PDB entry 1R52 | X-ray diffraction, 2.89 A resolution | chains A and B of the 4 polymer chains in the assembly

# Chain A (and B)
Protein: Chorismate synthase
From: Saccharomyces cerevisiae
Notes: EC 4.2.3.5; chain B of this document is another copy of the same molecule, construct and numbering; everything in this record applies to it too
Reference sequence: P28777 (AROC_YEAST); numbering as in UniProt (aligned over 1-376)
Chain sequence (382 residues; each row starts with the number of its first residue):
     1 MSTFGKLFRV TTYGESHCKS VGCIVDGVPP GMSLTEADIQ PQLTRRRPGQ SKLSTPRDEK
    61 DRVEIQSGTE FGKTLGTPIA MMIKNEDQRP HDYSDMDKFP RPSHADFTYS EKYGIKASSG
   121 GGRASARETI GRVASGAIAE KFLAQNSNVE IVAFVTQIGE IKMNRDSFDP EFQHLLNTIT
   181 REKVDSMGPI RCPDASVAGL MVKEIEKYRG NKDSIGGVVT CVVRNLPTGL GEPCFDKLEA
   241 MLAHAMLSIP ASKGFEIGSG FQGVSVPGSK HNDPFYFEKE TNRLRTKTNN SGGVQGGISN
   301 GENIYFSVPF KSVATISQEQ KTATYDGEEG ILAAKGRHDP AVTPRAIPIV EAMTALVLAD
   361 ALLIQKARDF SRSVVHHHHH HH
Unresolved in the structure: 48-60, 85-127, 278-285, 314-336, 371-382 (chain B: 48-61, 85-126, 277-285, 314-336, 371-382)
Construct notes: expression tag (377-382)
Swiss-Prot annotation at these positions:
  - active site: H17, H104, D339
  - modified residue: S2 (N-acetylserine)

# Interface between chain A and chain B
Residue-residue contacts (119):
  M1(A) - K6(B)
  M1(A) - E232(B)  hydrogen bond (backbone-backbone)
  M1(A) - P233(B)
  M1(A) - C234(B)
  M1(A) - F235(B)  hydrogen bond (backbone-backbone)
  M1(A) - D236(B)
  S2(A) - F235(B)
  T3(A) - F235(B)
  F4(A) - F235(B)  hydrophobic
  K6(A) - M1(B)
  T12(A) - F235(B)
  R132(A) - C234(B)  hydrogen bond (side chain-backbone)
  R132(A) - F235(B)
  Q157(A) - V264(B)
  G159(A) - V264(B)
  G159(A) - S265(B)
  E160(A) - S265(B)
  R165(A) - F261(B)
  Y208(A) - P267(B)
  D213(A) - P267(B)
  D213(A) - G268(B)  hydrogen bond (side chain-backbone)
  D213(A) - S269(B)  hydrogen bond
  S214(A) - P267(B)
  S214(A) - G268(B)  hydrogen bond (backbone-backbone)
  I215(A) - V264(B)
  I215(A) - S265(B)
  I215(A) - V266(B)
  I215(A) - P267(B)
  G216(A) - V264(B)
  G217(A) - V264(B)
  E232(A) - M1(B)  hydrogen bond (backbone-backbone)
  P233(A) - M1(B)
  C234(A) - M1(B)
  C234(A) - S2(B)
  C234(A) - R127(B)
  C234(A) - R132(B)  hydrogen bond (backbone-side chain)
  C234(A) - S248(B)
  F235(A) - M1(B)  hydrogen bond (backbone-backbone)
  F235(A) - S2(B)
  F235(A) - T3(B)
  F235(A) - F4(B)  hydrophobic
  F235(A) - T12(B)
  F235(A) - R132(B)
  F235(A) - H244(B)  hydrogen bond (backbone-side chain)
  F235(A) - S248(B)
  D236(A) - M1(B)
  D236(A) - H244(B)  salt bridge
  K237(A) - S248(B)  hydrogen bond (side chain-backbone)
  K237(A) - I249(B)
  K237(A) - P250(B)
  E239(A) - L247(B)
  A240(A) - H244(B)
  A240(A) - L247(B)  hydrophobic
  A240(A) - S248(B)
  M241(A) - H244(B)  hydrogen bond
  A243(A) - A243(B)
  A243(A) - L247(B)  hydrophobic
  H244(A) - F235(B)  hydrogen bond (side chain-backbone)
  H244(A) - D236(B)  salt bridge
  H244(A) - A240(B)
  H244(A) - M241(B)  hydrogen bond
  H244(A) - H244(B)
  L247(A) - E239(B)
  L247(A) - A240(B)  hydrophobic
  L247(A) - A243(B)  hydrophobic
  L247(A) - F255(B)  hydrophobic
  S248(A) - C234(B)
  S248(A) - F235(B)
  S248(A) - K237(B)  hydrogen bond (backbone-side chain)
  S248(A) - A240(B)
  I249(A) - K237(B)
  P250(A) - K237(B)
  K253(A) - E256(B)
  K253(A) - I257(B)  hydrogen bond (backbone-backbone)
  K253(A) - G260(B)
  K253(A) - S291(B)  hydrogen bond (side chain-backbone)
  G254(A) - F255(B)
  G254(A) - E256(B)
  F255(A) - L247(B)  hydrophobic
  F255(A) - G254(B)
  F255(A) - F255(B)  hydrogen bond (backbone-backbone)
  E256(A) - K253(B)
  E256(A) - G254(B)
  E256(A) - F261(B)
  I257(A) - K253(B)  hydrogen bond (backbone-backbone)
  G260(A) - K253(B)
  G260(A) - P309(B)
  F261(A) - E256(B)
  F261(A) - F261(B)  hydrophobic
  F261(A) - S307(B)
  F261(A) - P309(B)
  V264(A) - Q157(B)
  V264(A) - G159(B)
  V264(A) - I215(B)
  V264(A) - G216(B)
  V264(A) - G217(B)
  V264(A) - P309(B)  hydrophobic
  S265(A) - G159(B)
  S265(A) - E160(B)
  S265(A) - I215(B)
  V266(A) - I215(B)
  P267(A) - Y208(B)
  P267(A) - D213(B)
  P267(A) - S214(B)
  P267(A) - I215(B)
  G268(A) - D213(B)  hydrogen bond (backbone-side chain)
  G268(A) - S214(B)  hydrogen bond (backbone-backbone)
  G268(A) - S312(B)
  G268(A) - V313(B)
  S269(A) - D213(B)  hydrogen bond
  N272(A) - V313(B)
  S291(A) - K253(B)  hydrogen bond (backbone-side chain)
  S307(A) - F261(B)
  P309(A) - G260(B)
  P309(A) - F261(B)
  P309(A) - V264(B)  hydrophobic
  S312(A) - G268(B)
  V313(A) - G268(B)
  V313(A) - N272(B)
Other interface residues (no listed pair), chain A (59 interface residues in all): V10, V218, S259, N290, V308, F310, H338, M353
Other interface residues (no listed pair), chain B (60 interface residues in all): V10, R165, V218, S259, N290, V308, F310, H338, M353

# In short
The interface between chain A and chain B involves 59 residues on one side and 60 on the other; the contacts
include 23 hydrogen bonds and 2 salt bridges. Polar contacts include D236(A)-H244(B), R132(A)-C234(B) and
D213(A)-G268(B).
Chain A and chain B are both Chorismate synthase (Saccharomyces cerevisiae); the structure, Crystal structure
of the bifunctional chorismate synthase from Saccharomyces cerevisiae, was determined by X-ray diffraction,
deposited together with 1R53.
